PDB entry 7RL1 | electron microscopy, 2.71 A resolution | chains A and B of the 120 polymer chains in the assembly

Chain A (and B):
Protein: Capsid protein VP1
Source organism: Adeno-associated virus
Notes: chain B of this document is another copy of the same molecule, construct and numbering; everything in this record applies to it too
UniProtKB: Q6JC62 (Q6JC62_9VIRU); aligned to UniProt positions 219-737 over residues 219-737 (the alignment contains insertions or deletions, so no single offset holds)
Amino-acid sequence (519 residues; row label = number of the first residue in the row):
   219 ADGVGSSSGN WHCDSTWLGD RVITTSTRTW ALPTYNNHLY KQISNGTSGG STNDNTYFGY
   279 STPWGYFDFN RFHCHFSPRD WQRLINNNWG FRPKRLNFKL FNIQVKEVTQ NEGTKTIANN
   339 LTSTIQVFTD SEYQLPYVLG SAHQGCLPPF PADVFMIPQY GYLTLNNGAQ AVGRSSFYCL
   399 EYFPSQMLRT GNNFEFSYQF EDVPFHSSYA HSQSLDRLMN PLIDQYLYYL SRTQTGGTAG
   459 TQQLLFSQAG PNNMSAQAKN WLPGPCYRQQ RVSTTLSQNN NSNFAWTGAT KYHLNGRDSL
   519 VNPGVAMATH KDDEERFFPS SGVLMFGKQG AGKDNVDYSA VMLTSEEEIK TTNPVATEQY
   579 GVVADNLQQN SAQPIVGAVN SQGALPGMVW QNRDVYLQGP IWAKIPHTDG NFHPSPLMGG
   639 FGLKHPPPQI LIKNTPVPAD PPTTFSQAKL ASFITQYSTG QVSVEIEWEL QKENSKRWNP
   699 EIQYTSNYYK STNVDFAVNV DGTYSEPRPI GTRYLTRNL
Sequence notes: conflict L365 (Pro in Q6JC62), A387 (Ser in Q6JC62), L406 (Arg in Q6JC62), A558 (Ser559 in Q6JC62), N588 (Gln589 in Q6JC62), S589 (Asn590 in Q6JC62), Q591 (Ala592 in Q6JC62), V718 (Thr719 in Q6JC62), D719 (Glu720 in Q6JC62)

Interface between chain A and chain B:
Contacting residue pairs (120):
  D220(A) - S224(B)
  L257(A) - D719(B)
  Y258(A) - F368(B)  hydrophobic
  Y258(A) - A370(B)  hydrophobic
  Y258(A) - V716(B)  hydrophobic
  Y258(A) - G720(B)
  K259(A) - N717(B)
  K259(A) - V718(B)
  Q260(A) - T710(B)  hydrogen bond (side chain-backbone)
  Q260(A) - N711(B)  hydrogen bond
  Q260(A) - V716(B)
  Q260(A) - N717(B)  hydrogen bond (backbone-backbone)
  Q260(A) - V718(B)
  F276(A) - T710(B)
  F276(A) - V712(B)  hydrophobic
  Y278(A) - V712(B)
  Y278(A) - A715(B)
  Y278(A) - V716(B)
  N329(A) - T332(B)
  N338(A) - K324(B)
  N338(A) - N337(B)
  L339(A) - V222(B)
  L339(A) - N337(B)
  T340(A) - Q322(B)  hydrogen bond (backbone-side chain)
  T340(A) - N337(B)  hydrogen bond
  T340(A) - L339(B)
  T340(A) - T408(B)
  Q344(A) - W229(B)
  N385(A) - K708(B)
  Q388(A) - K708(B)
  Q388(A) - S709(B)
  Q388(A) - T710(B)
  A389(A) - K708(B)
  A389(A) - S709(B)  hydrogen bond (backbone-backbone)
  A389(A) - V712(B)  hydrophobic
  G391(A) - N705(B)
  G391(A) - Y706(B)  hydrogen bond (backbone-backbone)
  R392(A) - Y706(B)
  S393(A) - V712(B)
  F395(A) - F368(B)  hydrophobic
  F395(A) - F714(B)
  F395(A) - A715(B)  hydrophobic
  F395(A) - V716(B)  hydrophobic
  C397(A) - F368(B)  hydrophobic
  C397(A) - P369(B)
  E399(A) - W229(B)  hydrogen bond (backbone-side chain)
  E399(A) - C231(B)
  E399(A) - P369(B)
  E399(A) - A370(B)
  Y400(A) - C231(B)
  Y400(A) - D232(B)
  Y400(A) - S233(B)  hydrogen bond
  Y400(A) - S295(B)
  Y400(A) - D298(B)  hydrogen bond
  F401(A) - W229(B)
  F401(A) - C231(B)  hydrogen bond (backbone-backbone)
  P402(A) - W229(B)
  P402(A) - C231(B)
  P402(A) - D232(B)
  S403(A) - N228(B)
  S403(A) - W229(B)  hydrogen bond (backbone-backbone)
  Q404(A) - N228(B)
  M405(A) - S225(B)  hydrogen bond (backbone-side chain)
  M405(A) - G227(B)
  M405(A) - N228(B)  hydrogen bond (backbone-side chain)
  M405(A) - W229(B)
  M405(A) - F319(B)  hydrophobic
  M405(A) - N320(B)  hydrogen bond
  M405(A) - Q679(B)
  R407(A) - G221(B)
  R407(A) - V222(B)  hydrogen bond (side chain-backbone)
  R407(A) - G223(B)
  R407(A) - S224(B)
  R407(A) - S225(B)
  R407(A) - N320(B)
  R407(A) - I321(B)
  R407(A) - T408(B)
  T408(A) - G223(B)
  G409(A) - G223(B)  hydrogen bond (backbone-backbone)
  N410(A) - G223(B)
  N410(A) - S224(B)
  N410(A) - S225(B)  hydrogen bond (side chain-backbone)
  T653(A) - Q679(B)
  P654(A) - T247(B)
  P654(A) - V372(B)  hydrophobic
  V655(A) - K324(B)
  P656(A) - A249(B)  hydrophobic
  P656(A) - Y675(B)  hydrogen bond (backbone-side chain)
  P656(A) - T677(B)
  A657(A) - I335(B)  hydrophobic
  A657(A) - Y675(B)
  D658(A) - V326(B)
  D658(A) - K333(B)  salt bridge
  D658(A) - Y675(B)
  P659(A) - P251(B)  hydrophobic
  P659(A) - M374(B)  hydrophobic
  P659(A) - Y675(B)
  P660(A) - M374(B)
  T661(A) - P251(B)
  T661(A) - T252(B)
  T661(A) - Y253(B)
  T661(A) - M374(B)
  T662(A) - M374(B)
  F663(A) - Q362(B)
  F663(A) - G363(B)
  F663(A) - M374(B)
  F663(A) - I375(B)
  F663(A) - P376(B)  hydrophobic
  S664(A) - M374(B)
  Q665(A) - Q362(B)  hydrogen bond
  K667(A) - D371(B)  salt bridge
  K667(A) - V372(B)
  K667(A) - G720(B)  hydrogen bond (side chain-backbone)
  L668(A) - A249(B)  hydrophobic
  L668(A) - V372(B)  hydrogen bond (backbone-backbone)
  L668(A) - F373(B)
  F671(A) - V372(B)  hydrophobic
  I672(A) - K324(B)
  I672(A) - I335(B)  hydrophobic
  I672(A) - Y675(B)
Other interface residues (no listed pair), chain A (55 interface residues in all): V222, H256, E325, S341, T342, V390, L406
Other interface residues (no listed pair), chain B (62 interface residues in all): H230, L250, Y707, T721

Summary:
The interface between chain A and chain B involves 55 residues on one side and 62 on the other, with 22
hydrogen bonds and 2 salt bridges. Polar pairs include D658(A)-K333(B), K667(A)-D371(B) and Q260(A)-T710(B).
Chain A and chain B are both Capsid protein VP1 (Adeno-associated virus); the structure, AAVrh.10-7x capsid,
was determined by electron microscopy together with 7S1W from the same study.
